Entry 8ZK2 (electron microscopy, 2.65 A resolution); this record covers chains A and E of the 36 polymer chains in the assembly.

== Chain A (and E) ==
Molecule: Alpha subunit of light-harvesting 1 complex
From: Roseospirillum parvum
Notes: chain E of this document is another copy of the same molecule, construct and numbering; everything in this record applies to it too
UniProt: Q6XBJ8 (Q6XBJ8_9PROT); numbering as in UniProt (aligned over 1-67)
Sequence (67 residues; each row starts with the number of its first residue):
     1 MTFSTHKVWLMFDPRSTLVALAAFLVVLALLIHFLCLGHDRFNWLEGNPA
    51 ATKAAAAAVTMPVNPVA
Not modelled in the structure: 54-67
Bound ions: bacteriochlorophyll a Mg near Met1 (its only coordinating residue here)
Small-molecule neighbours:
  - bacteriochlorophyll a (BCL), molecule 1: Met1, Thr2, Phe3, Leu21
  - bacteriochlorophyll a (BCL), molecule 2: Met1, Phe12, Thr17, Ala20, Ile32, Leu35
  - bacteriochlorophyll a (BCL), molecule 3: Leu18, Leu21, Ala22, Leu25, Val26, Ala29, His33, Cys36, Phe42, Trp44
  - bacteriochlorophyll a (BCL), molecule 4: Leu25, Leu28, Ala29, Ile32, His33, Cys36, Phe42
  - spirilloxanthin (CRT), molecule 1: Met1, Thr5, Lys7, Val8, Met11
  - spirilloxanthin (CRT), molecule 2: Leu18, Leu21, Phe24, Leu25, Leu28, Leu31, Ile32, Leu35
  - spirilloxanthin (CRT), molecule 3: Val26, Ala29, Leu30, His33, Phe34, Leu37, Trp44

== Chain A / chain E interface ==
Pairs across the interface (15):
  Pro14(A) with Met11(E), hydrophobic
  Arg15(A) with Met11(E); Phe12(E)
  Leu18(A) with Phe12(E), hydrophobic
  Val19(A) with Phe12(E), hydrophobic
  Val26(A) with Phe24(E), hydrophobic
  Leu30(A) with Leu31(E), hydrophobic
  Leu37(A) with Leu35(E), hydrophobic
  Asn43(A) with His39(E)
  Leu45(A) with Leu35(E); His39(E); Phe42(E)
  Glu46(A) with His39(E); Lys53(E)
  Gly47(A) with Lys53(E)
Other interface residues (no listed pair), chain A (14 interface residues in all): Phe34, Trp44, Asn48
Other interface residues (no listed pair), chain E (9 interface residues in all): Thr52

== Overview ==
14 residues of chain A face 9 of chain E across their interface. Chain A binds 4 copies of bacteriochlorophyll
a and 3 copies of spirilloxanthin.
Both chains are Alpha subunit of light-harvesting 1 complex (Roseospirillum parvum). Entry 8ZK2 (Cryo-EM
structure of photosynthetic LH1-RC core complex of Roseospirillum parvum) was determined by electron
microscopy together with 8ZJW from the same study.
